PDB entry 5D4T | X-ray diffraction, 2.90 A resolution | chains A and B

# Chain A (and B)
Protein: Uncharacterized protein MJ0489
Organism: Methanocaldococcus jannaschii
Notes: fragment: Rossmann-like domain, residues 2-268; chain B of this document is another copy of the same molecule, construct and numbering; everything in this record applies to it too
UniProt: Q57913 (Y489_METJA); numbering as in UniProt (aligned over 2-268)
Chain sequence (268 residues; each row starts with the number of its first residue):
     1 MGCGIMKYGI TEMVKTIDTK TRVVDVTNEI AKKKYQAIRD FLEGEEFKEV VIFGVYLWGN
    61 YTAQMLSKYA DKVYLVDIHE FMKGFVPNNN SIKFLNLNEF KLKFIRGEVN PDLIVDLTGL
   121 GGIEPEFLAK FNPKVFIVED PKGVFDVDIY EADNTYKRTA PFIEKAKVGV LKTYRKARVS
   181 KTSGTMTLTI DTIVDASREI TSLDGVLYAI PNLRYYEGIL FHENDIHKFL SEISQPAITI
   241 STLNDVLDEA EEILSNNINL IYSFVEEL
Disordered / not traced: 1-12, 79-91 (chain B: 1-12, 79-88)
Construct notes: initiating methionine (1)
Modified residues: Mse1, Mse6, Mse82 (selenomethionine); Mse13, Mse65, Mse186 (selenomethionine; parent Met)

# Chain A / chain B interface
Contacting residue pairs (77):
  Mse13(A) - G121(B)
  V14(A) - L120(B)  hydrophobic
  T16(A) - Y215(B)
  L120(A) - V14(B)  hydrophobic
  L120(A) - L207(B)  hydrophobic
  G121(A) - Mse13(B)
  D146(A) - L203(B)
  D146(A) - D204(B)
  D146(A) - G205(B)  hydrogen bond (side chain-backbone)
  V147(A) - D204(B)
  D148(A) - D204(B)
  D148(A) - G205(B)
  D148(A) - L243(B)
  D148(A) - N244(B)  hydrogen bond
  I149(A) - V206(B)
  I149(A) - L243(B)  hydrophobic
  A152(A) - Mse13(B)  hydrophobic
  A152(A) - L243(B)  hydrophobic
  K181(A) - T201(B)  hydrogen bond (side chain-backbone)
  K181(A) - L203(B)  hydrogen bond (side chain-backbone)
  K181(A) - V206(B)  hydrogen bond (side chain-backbone)
  K181(A) - L207(B)
  T182(A) - L207(B)
  Mse186(A) - Y208(B)  hydrophobic
  Mse186(A) - I210(B)  hydrophobic
  T187(A) - L207(B)
  T187(A) - Y208(B)
  I190(A) - Y208(B)  hydrophobic
  I190(A) - A209(B)
  I190(A) - I210(B)  hydrophobic
  V194(A) - V194(B)  hydrophobic
  D195(A) - R198(B)  salt bridge
  R198(A) - V194(B)
  R198(A) - D195(B)  salt bridge
  R198(A) - R198(B)
  T201(A) - K181(B)  hydrogen bond (backbone-side chain)
  L203(A) - D146(B)
  L203(A) - K181(B)  hydrogen bond (backbone-side chain)
  D204(A) - D146(B)
  D204(A) - V147(B)
  D204(A) - D148(B)
  G205(A) - D146(B)  hydrogen bond (backbone-side chain)
  G205(A) - D148(B)
  V206(A) - I149(B)
  V206(A) - K181(B)  hydrogen bond (backbone-side chain)
  L207(A) - L120(B)  hydrophobic
  L207(A) - K181(B)
  L207(A) - T182(B)
  L207(A) - T187(B)
  Y208(A) - Mse186(B)
  Y208(A) - T187(B)
  Y208(A) - I190(B)  hydrophobic
  Y208(A) - Y215(B)
  A209(A) - I190(B)
  I210(A) - Mse186(B)  hydrophobic
  I210(A) - I190(B)  hydrophobic
  I210(A) - L213(B)  hydrophobic
  I210(A) - R214(B)
  I210(A) - Y215(B)
  N212(A) - L213(B)
  N212(A) - R214(B)
  L213(A) - I210(B)  hydrophobic
  L213(A) - N212(B)
  R214(A) - I210(B)
  R214(A) - N212(B)
  R214(A) - E232(B)  salt bridge
  R214(A) - Q235(B)  hydrogen bond
  Y215(A) - T16(B)  hydrogen bond
  Y215(A) - Y208(B)
  Y215(A) - I210(B)
  Y215(A) - T239(B)
  E232(A) - R214(B)  salt bridge
  Q235(A) - R214(B)
  L243(A) - D148(B)
  L243(A) - I149(B)  hydrophobic
  L243(A) - A152(B)  hydrophobic
  N244(A) - D148(B)  hydrogen bond
Interface residues without a listed pair, chain A (39 interface residues in all): S202, P211, E217, T239
Interface residues without a listed pair, chain B (39 interface residues in all): S202, P211, E217

# Summary
The chain A/chain B interface involves 39 residues from each chain, with 12 hydrogen bonds and 4 salt bridges.
Among the polar pairs are D195(A)-R198(B), R214(A)-E232(B) and D146(A)-G205(B).
Both chains are Uncharacterized protein MJ0489 (Methanocaldococcus jannaschii). Entry 5D4T (SeMet-labelled
HcgC from Methanocaldococcus jannaschii in space group P212121) was determined by X-ray diffraction (same
publication as 5D5O and 5D5T).
